PDB entry 6GKD | X-ray diffraction, 2.99 A resolution | chains F and R of the 18 polymer chains in the assembly

== Chain F ==
Name: Cystic fibrosis transmembrane conductance regulator
Organism: Homo sapiens
Notes: EC 3.6.3.49; engineered mutation(s): del405-436
UniProtKB: Q20BJ8 (Q20BJ8_HUMAN); numbering as in UniProt; present here: 386-402, 435-646
Chain sequence (229 residues; numbered 386 to 646; 32 numbers in that range are skipped by the numbering (no residue carries them; nothing is unmodelled there); the number before each row is that of its first residue):
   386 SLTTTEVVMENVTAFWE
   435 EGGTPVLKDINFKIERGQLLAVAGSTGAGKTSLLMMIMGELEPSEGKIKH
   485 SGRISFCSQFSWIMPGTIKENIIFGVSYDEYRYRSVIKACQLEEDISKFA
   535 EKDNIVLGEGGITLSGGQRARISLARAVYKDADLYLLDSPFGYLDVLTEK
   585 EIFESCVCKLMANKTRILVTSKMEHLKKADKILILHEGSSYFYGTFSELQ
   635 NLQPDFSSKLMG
Unresolved in the structure: 386-389, 435-437, 543-545, 637-646
Construct notes: expression tag (386)
Bound ions: Mg2+: Thr465, Gln493 (together with ATP)
Ligand contacts: ATP (adenosine-5'-triphosphate): Trp401, Val440, Ser459, Thr460, Gly461, Ala462, Gly463, Lys464, Thr465, Ser466, Gln493
Reported in the primary citation:
  - mutagenesis - F508DEL: decreased binding to Nanobody G3a
  - mutagenesis - F508DEL: unchanged binding to Nanobody D12

== Chain R ==
Name: Cystic fibrosis transmembrane conductance regulator
Organism: Homo sapiens
Notes: EC 3.6.3.49; engineered mutation(s): del405-436
UniProtKB: Q20BJ8 (Q20BJ8_HUMAN); residue numbers follow UniProt; this construct covers 386-404, 437-646
Chain sequence (229 residues; row label = number of the first residue in the row; note: 32 numbers in that range are skipped by the numbering (no residue carries them; nothing is unmodelled there)):
   386 SLTTTEVVMENVTAFWEEG
   437 GTPVLKDINFKIERGQLLAVAGSTGAGKTSLLMMIMGELEPSEGKIKHSG
   487 RISFCSQFSWIMPGTIKENIIFGVSYDEYRYRSVIKACQLEEDISKFAEK
   537 DNIVLGEGGITLSGGQRARISLARAVYKDADLYLLDSPFGYLDVLTEKEI
   587 FESCVCKLMANKTRILVTSKMEHLKKADKILILHEGSSYFYGTFSELQNL
   637 QPDFSSKLMG
Unresolved in the structure: 386-389, 637-646
Construct notes: expression tag (386)
Bound ions: Mg2+: Thr465 (together with ATP)
Ligand contacts: ATP (adenosine-5'-triphosphate): Trp401, Val440, Ser459, Thr460, Gly461, Ala462, Gly463, Lys464, Thr465, Ser466, Met469, Gln493
Reported in the primary citation:
  - mutagenesis - F508DEL: decreased binding to Nanobody G3a
  - mutagenesis - F508DEL: unchanged binding to Nanobody D12

== How chain F and chain R interact ==
Pairs across the interface (6; chain F residue first):
  Trp496(F) with Ser511(R); Tyr512(R)
  Met498(F) with Lys503(R)
  Pro499(F) with Glu504(R)
  Phe508(F) with Gly509(R); Val510(R)
Also at the interface, not in a pair above, chain F (6 interface residues in all): Trp401, Met469
Also at the interface, not in a pair above, chain R (9 interface residues in all): Thr501, Asp513, Tyr515

== In short ==
6 residues of chain F and 9 residues of chain R are in contact. Bound to chain F: ATP. Ligands of chain R:
ATP. The Mg2+ site is built by Thr465(F) and Gln493(F). From the paper: F508DEL of chain F reduces binding to
Nanobody G3a; F508DEL of chain R reduces binding to Nanobody G3a.
Chain F and chain R are both Cystic fibrosis transmembrane conductance regulator (Homo sapiens); the
structure, human NBD1 of CFTR in complex with nanobodies D12 and G3a, was determined by X-ray diffraction
(same publication as 6GJS and 6GK4).
